Entry 8WZE (electron microscopy, 3.32 A resolution); this record covers chains L and C of the 3 polymer chains in the assembly.

# Chain L
Molecule: 5B11 Fab Light Chain
Organism: Mus musculus
Notes: antibody fragment or engineered binder
Chain sequence (107 residues; each row starts with the number of its first residue):
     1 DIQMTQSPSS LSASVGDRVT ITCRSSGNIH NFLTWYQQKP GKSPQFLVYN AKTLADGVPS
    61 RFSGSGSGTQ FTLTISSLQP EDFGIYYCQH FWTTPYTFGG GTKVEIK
Disulfides: Cys23-Cys88

# Chain C
Molecule: RSV pre-fusion glycoprotein
Organism: Human respiratory syncytial virus B
Chain sequence (259 residues; row label = number of the first residue in the row):
    50 TGWYTSVITI ELSNIKEIKC NGTDTKVKLI KQELDKYKNA VTDLQLLMQN TPAANNRARR
   110 EAPQYMNYTI NTIKNLNVSI SKKRKRRFLG FLLGVGSAIC SGIAVCKVLH LEGEVNKIKN
   170 ALLSTNKAVV SLSNGVSVLT FKVLDLKNYI NNRLLPILNQ QSCRIPNIET VIEFQQMNSR
   230 LLEITREFSV NAGVTTPLST YMLTNSELLS LINDMPITND QKKLMSSNVQ IVRQQSYSIM
   290 CIIKEEVLAY VVQLPIYGV
Not modelled in the structure: 99-145
Disulfides: Cys69-Cys212, Cys155-Cys290

# Chain L / chain C interface
Residue-residue contacts - 10 pairs, chain L then chain C:
  His30(L) with Ser180(C)
  Phe32(L) with Lys166(C)
  Tyr49(L) with Asn169(C); Leu172(C), hydrophobic
  Asn50(L) with Asn169(C)
  Phe91(L) with Lys166(C); Asn169(C)
  Trp92(L) with Lys166(C), hydrogen bond (backbone-side chain)
  Thr94(L) with Glu161(C)
  Tyr96(L) with Gly162(C)
Other interface residues (no listed pair), chain C (8 interface residues in all): Glu163, Leu181
Interface features reported in the paper:
  - epitope / paratope residues, chain C: Ser180(C)

# Summary
Chain L and chain C each contribute 8 residues to their interface, with 1 hydrogen bond. The hydrogen-bonded
pair is Trp92(L)-Lys166(C). The paper reports the epitope/paratope residue Ser180(C).
Chain L is 5B11 Fab Light Chain (Mus musculus) and chain C is RSV pre-fusion glycoprotein (Human respiratory
syncytial virus B); the structure, Cryo-EM structure of prefusion-stabilized RSV F (DS-Cav1 sc9-10 strain:
B18537) in complex with humanized nAb 5B11 ..., was determined by electron microscopy (same publication as
8WZ3, 8WZ5 and 8WZ4).
